PDB entry 6N9A | X-ray diffraction, 2.50 A resolution | chains D and E of the 3 polymer chains in the assembly

[Chain D]
Protein: tRNA N6-adenosine threonylcarbamoyltransferase
Organism: Thermotoga maritima
Notes: EC 2.3.1.234
UniProtKB: Q9WXZ2 (TSAD_THEMA); residues 1-327 here = UniProt positions 1-327
Amino-acid sequence (330 residues; numbered -2 to 327; the number before each row is that of its first residue; numbers below 1 keep their minus sign (Glu-2 is residue -2)):
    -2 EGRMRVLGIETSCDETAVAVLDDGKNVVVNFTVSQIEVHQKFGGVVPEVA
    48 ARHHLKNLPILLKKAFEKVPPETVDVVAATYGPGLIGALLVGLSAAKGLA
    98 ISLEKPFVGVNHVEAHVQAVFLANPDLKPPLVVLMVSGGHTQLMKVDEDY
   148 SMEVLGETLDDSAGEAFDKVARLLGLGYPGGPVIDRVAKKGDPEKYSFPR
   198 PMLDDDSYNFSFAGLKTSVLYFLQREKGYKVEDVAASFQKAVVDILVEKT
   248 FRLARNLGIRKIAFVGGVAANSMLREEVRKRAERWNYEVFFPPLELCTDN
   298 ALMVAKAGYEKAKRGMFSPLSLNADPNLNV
Construct notes: expression tag (-2 to 0)
Metal / ion sites: Zn2+: His109, His113, His137, Asp296
Residues lining bound ligands:
  - ADP (adenosine-5'-diphosphate): Phe248, Arg252, Trp282, Tyr284
  - ATP (adenosine-5'-triphosphate): Asp158, Lys166, Ala210, Gly211, Lys213, Thr214, Tyr218
  - KG4 (5'-O-[(R)-(carboxyoxy)(hydroxy)phosphoryl]adenosine): Ser134, Gly135, Gly136, His137, Gly161, Glu162, Phe164, Asp165, Pro176, Gly177, Gly178, Pro179, Asp182, Gly263, Gly264, Val265, Ala267, Asn268, Cys294, Thr295
Swiss-Prot annotation at these positions:
  - binding site (Fe cation): His109, His113, Asp296
  - binding site (substrate): Met132 to Gly136, Asp165, Gly178, Asp182, Asn268
What the authors report for this chain:
  - conformationally variable residues (helix shift): Ser31 to His50
  - binding site for ATP: Lys166, Lys213
  - mutagenesis - K166A, K213A: abolished catalytic activity (multi-turnover t6A synthesis activity)
  - mutagenesis - K166A, K213A: abolished catalytic activity on ATP
  - mutagenesis - K166A: decreased binding to tRNA threonylcarbamoyladenosine biosynthesis protein TsaE (chain E)
  - Zn2+ coordination: His109, His113, His137, Asp296
  - mutagenesis - H109A, H113A, H137A, D296A: decreased stability
  - binding site for KG4: Asp165, Asp182, Gly264, Asn268
  - contacts within the chain: Ser134-His137 (hydrogen bond)
  - mutagenesis - S134A, D165A: unchanged catalytic activity on ATP
  - mutagenesis - S134A, D165A, D182A: decreased catalytic activity on t6A synthesis
  - mutagenesis - K166A, K213A: abolished catalytic activity on t6A synthesis

[Chain E]
Protein: tRNA threonylcarbamoyladenosine biosynthesis protein TsaE
Organism: Thermotoga maritima
UniProtKB: Q9X1W7 (Q9X1W7_THEMA); residue numbers follow UniProt; this construct covers 2-161
Amino-acid sequence (162 residues; numbered 0 to 161; the number before each row is that of its first residue; numbering starts at 0):
     0 ASRHLRFENLTEEQLKRLAKILTENLKGGEVVILSGNLGAGKTTFVKGMI
    50 RAIGLDEKMVKSPTFTLMNVYPGLKTIYHLDLYRLQDTDFLSLDVEDILE
   100 DEDGIMVVEWGDLFDGFWPEDSIKVKIEIADESHRNVEILIPEEVNFLVE
   150 KIERYRKELQNT
Disordered / not traced: 161
Construct notes: expression tag (0-1)
Metal / ion sites: Mg2+: Thr42, Glu108 (together with ATP)
Residues lining bound ligands: ATP (adenosine-5'-triphosphate): Leu9, Thr10, Glu11, Leu14, Asn36, Leu37, Gly38, Ala39, Gly40, Lys41, Thr42, Thr43, Asp80, Glu108, Trp109, Glu131, Ser132, His133, Arg134
What the authors report for this chain:
  - Mg2+ coordination: Thr42, Glu108
  - Mg2+ coordination through a water molecule: Ser61, Asp80
  - mutagenesis - S61A, D80A: decreased catalytic activity on t6A
  - binding site for ATP: Glu11, Thr43, Trp109, Arg134
  - mutagenesis - E11A, F64A, R83A, R134A: unchanged catalytic activity on ATP
  - mutagenesis - F64A, R83A, R134A: decreased catalytic activity on t6A synthesis
  - mutagenesis - E11A: unchanged catalytic activity on t6A synthesis
  - mutagenesis - T63A, Y82A, W109A: abolished catalytic activity on ATP
  - mutagenesis - W109A: abolished catalytic activity (multi-turnover t6A synthesis activity)
  - mutagenesis - F64A, R83A: unchanged binding to TC-transfer complex
  - mutagenesis - T63A, Y82A, W109A: abolished catalytic activity on t6A synthesis
  - mutagenesis - F64A, R83A: unchanged binding to tRNA N6-adenosine threonylcarbamoyltransferase (chain D)

[Chain D / chain E interface]
Residue-residue contacts - 37 pairs, chain D then chain E:
  Cys10(D) - Phe64(E)
  Asp11(D) - Arg83(E)  salt bridge
  Arg49(D) - Leu66(E)
  Arg49(D) - Asp86(E)  salt bridge
  Arg49(D) - Phe89(E)
  His50(D) - Asp88(E)  salt bridge
  Leu82(D) - Thr65(E)
  Leu82(D) - Met67(E)  hydrophobic
  Gly135(D) - Phe64(E)
  Gly136(D) - Phe64(E)
  Glu154(D) - Lys60(E)  salt bridge
  Thr155(D) - Lys60(E)  hydrogen bond (backbone-side chain)
  Leu156(D) - Lys46(E)  hydrogen bond (backbone-side chain)
  Leu156(D) - Lys57(E)
  Leu156(D) - Val59(E)
  Leu156(D) - Lys60(E)
  Asp157(D) - Lys60(E)
  Asp157(D) - Ser61(E)  hydrogen bond (backbone-backbone)
  Asp158(D) - Ser61(E)
  Glu162(D) - Ser61(E)  hydrogen bond
  Glu162(D) - Thr63(E)  hydrogen bond
  Glu162(D) - Phe64(E)
  Asp165(D) - Phe64(E)
  Lys166(D) - Leu37(E)
  Lys166(D) - Ser61(E)
  Lys166(D) - Thr63(E)  hydrogen bond
  Lys166(D) - Tyr82(E)
  Arg169(D) - Tyr82(E)  hydrogen bond
  Leu170(D) - Leu37(E)  hydrophobic
  Lys213(D) - Leu37(E)
  Thr214(D) - Gly38(E)
  Leu217(D) - Leu37(E)
  Leu217(D) - Ile128(E)  hydrophobic
  Tyr218(D) - Glu131(E)  hydrogen bond (side chain-backbone)
  Tyr218(D) - Arg134(E)  hydrogen bond
  Arg222(D) - Glu131(E)  salt bridge
  Asn324(D) - Val69(E)  hydrogen bond (side chain-backbone)
Also at the interface, not in a pair above, chain D (27 interface residues in all): Gly84, Ser159, Tyr175, Gln221
Also at the interface, not in a pair above, chain E (25 interface residues in all): Pro71, Leu84, Asp93, Asp130
From the paper, about this interface:
  - specific contacts: Asp11(D)-Arg83(E) (salt bridge), Tyr218(D)-Arg134(E) (hydrogen bond)
  - interface residues, chain D: Arg49(D)
  - interface residues, chain E: Phe64(E)

[In short]
27 residues of chain D face 25 of chain E across their interface; the contacts include 10 hydrogen bonds and 5
salt bridges. Polar contacts include Asp11(D)-Arg83(E), Arg49(D)-Asp86(E) and His50(D)-Asp88(E). The authors
report a salt bridge between Asp11(D) and Arg83(E); a hydrogen bond between Tyr218(D) and Arg134(E). The paper
reports a binding site for ATP at Lys166(D), Lys213(D) and Glu11(E) among others; H109A, H113A and H137A of
chain D, among others, reduce stability; 18 substitutions were tested in all.
Chain D is tRNA N6-adenosine threonylcarbamoyltransferase and chain E is tRNA threonylcarbamoyladenosine
biosynthesis protein TsaE, both from Thermotoga maritima; the structure, Crystal Structure of Thermotoga
maritima threonylcarbamoyladenosine biosynthesis complex TsaB2D2E2 bound to ATP and carboxy-AMP, was
determined by X-ray diffraction.
